Entry 1U0N (X-ray diffraction, 2.95 A resolution); this record covers chains B and C of the 4 polymer chains in the assembly.

== Chain B ==
Molecule: Botrocetin
Source organism: Bothrops jararaca
Notes: fragment: Alpha chain
Reference sequence: P22029 (BOTA_BOTJA); residues 1001-1133 here correspond to UniProt positions 1-133 (UniProt number = residue number - 1000)
Sequence (133 residues; row label = number of the first residue in the row):
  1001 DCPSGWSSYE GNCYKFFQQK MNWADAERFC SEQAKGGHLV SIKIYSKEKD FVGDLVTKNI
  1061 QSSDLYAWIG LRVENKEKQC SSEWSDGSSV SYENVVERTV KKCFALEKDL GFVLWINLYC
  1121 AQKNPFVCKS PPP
Cystine bridges: Cys1002-Cys1013, Cys1030-Cys1128, Cys1103-Cys1120

== Chain C ==
Molecule: Botrocetin
Source organism: Bothrops jararaca
Notes: fragment: Beta chain
Reference sequence: P22030 (BOTB_BOTJA); residues 2001-2125 here correspond to UniProt positions 1-125 (UniProt number = residue number - 2000)
Sequence (125 residues; numbered 2001 to 2125; the number before each row is that of its first residue):
  2001 DCPPDWSSYE GHCYRFFKEW MHWDDAEEFC TEQQTGAHLV SFQSKEEADF VRSLTSEMLK
  2061 GDVVWIGLSD VWNKCRFEWT DGMEFDYDDY YLIAEYECVA SKPTNNKWWI IPCTRFKNFV
  2121 CEFQA
Cystine bridges: Cys2002-Cys2013, Cys2030-Cys2121, Cys2098-Cys2113
From the paper describing this entry:
  - conformationally variable residues (order/disorder transition): Thr2055 to Lys2060

== Interface between chain B and chain C ==
Cross-chain cystine bridges: Cys1080(B)-Cys2075(C)
Contacting residue pairs - 92 pairs, chain B then chain C:
  Trp1023(B) with Thr2080(C)
  Glu1027(B) with Thr2080(C), hydrogen bond
  His1038(B) with Thr2080(C); Asp2081(C)
  Leu1039(B) with Thr2080(C)
  Val1040(B) with Trp2079(C)
  Ser1041(B) with Trp2079(C); Asp2081(C), hydrogen bond; Met2083(C)
  Ile1042(B) with Trp2079(C)
  Lys1043(B) with Met2083(C)
  Ile1044(B) with Asp2089(C); Tyr2090(C), hydrophobic
  Tyr1045(B) with Asp2089(C), hydrogen bond (side chain-backbone)
  Gly1070(B) with Glu2078(C); Trp2079(C); Thr2080(C), hydrogen bond (backbone-backbone)
  Leu1071(B) with Phe2077(C), hydrophobic; Glu2078(C); Trp2079(C)
  Arg1072(B) with Phe2077(C); Glu2078(C), hydrogen bond (backbone-backbone)
  Val1073(B) with Cys2075(C), hydrophobic; Arg2076(C); Phe2077(C), hydrophobic
  Glu1074(B) with Arg2076(C), hydrogen bond (backbone-backbone); Glu2078(C)
  Asn1075(B) with Cys2075(C); Arg2076(C), hydrogen bond (side chain-backbone)
  Lys1078(B) with Trp2072(C)
  Gln1079(B) with Leu2068(C); Val2071(C); Trp2072(C); Ile2110(C)
  Cys1080(B) with Val2071(C), hydrogen bond (backbone-backbone); Lys2074(C); Cys2075(C), disulfide
  Ser1081(B) with Leu2068(C); Lys2074(C)
  Glu1083(B) with Leu2068(C)
  Trp1084(B) with Val2040(C); Ser2041(C); Phe2042(C); Gln2043(C); Ile2066(C), hydrophobic; Gly2067(C); Leu2068(C), hydrophobic; Trp2108(C), hydrophobic
  Ser1085(B) with Glu2027(C), hydrogen bond; His2038(C), hydrogen bond (backbone-side chain); Leu2039(C); Gly2067(C), hydrogen bond (backbone-backbone)
  Asp1086(B) with His2038(C); Ser2041(C), hydrogen bond
  Ser1088(B) with Ser2041(C), hydrogen bond; Gln2043(C), hydrogen bond
  Ser1089(B) with Gln2043(C), hydrogen bond (backbone-side chain)
  Val1090(B) with Leu2068(C), hydrophobic
  Ser1091(B) with Gln2043(C), hydrogen bond
  Tyr1092(B) with Phe2042(C); Gln2043(C); Ser2044(C); Lys2045(C); Asn2106(C), hydrogen bond; Trp2108(C)
  Glu1093(B) with Trp2108(C)
  Asn1094(B) with Asn2106(C); Lys2107(C); Trp2108(C), hydrogen bond (backbone-backbone)
  Val1095(B) with Trp2108(C), hydrophobic; Ile2110(C), hydrophobic
  Val1096(B) with Lys2107(C); Trp2108(C), hydrogen bond (backbone-backbone); Trp2109(C)
  Arg1098(B) with Trp2109(C)
  Thr1099(B) with Trp2072(C); Trp2109(C); Ile2110(C)
  Val1100(B) with Trp2072(C), hydrophobic
  Lys1101(B) with Trp2072(C); Glu2097(C), salt bridge; Ile2110(C), hydrogen bond (side chain-backbone)
  Lys1102(B) with Trp2072(C)
  Phe1104(B) with Phe2077(C), hydrophobic; Ile2093(C)
  Trp1115(B) with Trp2079(C), hydrophobic; Tyr2090(C); Ile2093(C)
  Ile1116(B) with Glu2095(C)
  Asn1117(B) with Trp2072(C); Ala2094(C); Glu2095(C), hydrogen bond (side chain-backbone)
Other interface residues (no listed pair), chain B (43 interface residues in all): Ile1069
Other interface residues (no listed pair), chain C (36 interface residues in all): Trp2023, Ser2069

== Summary ==
43 residues of chain B and 36 residues of chain C are in contact, with 1 disulfide bond, 21 hydrogen bonds and
1 salt bridge. Polar pairs include Lys1101(B)-Glu2097(C), Glu1027(B)-Thr2080(C) and Ser1041(B)-Asp2081(C). The
paper reports conformational variability at Thr2055(C).
Chain B is Botrocetin and chain C is Botrocetin, both from Bothrops jararaca; the structure, The ternary von
Willebrand Factor A1-glycoprotein Ibalpha-botrocetin complex, was determined by X-ray diffraction, deposited
together with 1U0O.
